PDB entry 8SG1 | electron microscopy, 2.94 A resolution | chains B and G of the 6 polymer chains in the assembly

[Chain B]
Protein: Guanine nucleotide-binding protein G(I)/G(S)/G(T) subunit beta-1
Source organism: Homo sapiens
UniProtKB: P62873 (GBB1_HUMAN); residue numbers follow UniProt; this construct covers 5-340
Chain sequence (336 residues; numbered 5 to 340; the number before each row is that of its first residue):
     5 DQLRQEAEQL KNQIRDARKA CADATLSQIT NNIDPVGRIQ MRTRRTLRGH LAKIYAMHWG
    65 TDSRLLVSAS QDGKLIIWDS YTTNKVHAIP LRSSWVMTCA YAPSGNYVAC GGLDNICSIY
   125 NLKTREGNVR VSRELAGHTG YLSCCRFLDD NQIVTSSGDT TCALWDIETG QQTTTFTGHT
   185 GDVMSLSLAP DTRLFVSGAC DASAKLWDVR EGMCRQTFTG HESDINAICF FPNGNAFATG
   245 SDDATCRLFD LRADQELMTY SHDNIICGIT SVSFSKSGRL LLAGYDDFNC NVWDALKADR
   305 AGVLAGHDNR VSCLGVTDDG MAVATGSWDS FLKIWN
UniProt features mapped onto this chain:
  - modified residue: H266 (Phosphohistidine)
  - natural variant: L30 (L30F: In MRD42; uncertain significance), R52 (R52G: In MRD42), G64 (G64V: In MRD42), D76 (D76E: In MRD42; D76G: In MRD42), G77 (G77S: In MRD42), K78 (K78R: In MRD42), I80 (I80N: In MRD42; I80T: In MRD42), H91 (H91R: In MRD42; uncertain significance), A92 (A92T: In MRD42), P94 (P94S: In MRD42), L95 (L95P: In MRD42), R96 (R96L: In MRD42), 5 further natural variant entries in UniProt

[Chain G]
Protein: Guanine nucleotide-binding protein G(I)/G(S)/G(O) subunit gamma-2
Source organism: Homo sapiens
UniProtKB: P59768 (GBG2_HUMAN); residues 9-62 here = UniProt positions 9-62
Chain sequence (54 residues; row label = number of the first residue in the row):
     9 IAQARKLVQQ LKMEANIDRI KVSKAAADLM AYCEAHAKED PLLTPVPASQ NPFR
Differences from the reference sequence: conflict Q17 (Glu in P59768), Q58 (Glu in P59768)

[Interface between chain B and chain G]
Contacting residue pairs - 70 pairs, chain B then chain G:
  Q6(B) - I9(G)
  Q6(B) - Q11(G)
  L7(B) - Q11(G)
  E10(B) - L15(G)
  A11(B) - L15(G)
  A11(B) - Q18(G)  hydrogen bond (backbone-side chain)
  L14(B) - L15(G)  hydrophobic
  L14(B) - Q18(G)
  L14(B) - L19(G)  hydrophobic
  K15(B) - Q18(G)
  I18(B) - E22(G)
  A24(B) - K29(G)
  C25(B) - R27(G)
  C25(B) - I28(G)  hydrogen bond (side chain-backbone)
  C25(B) - K29(G)
  C25(B) - V30(G)  hydrogen bond (backbone-backbone)
  A26(B) - V30(G)  hydrophobic
  D27(B) - K29(G)
  D27(B) - V30(G)
  D27(B) - S31(G)  hydrogen bond
  A28(B) - V30(G)
  L30(B) - A34(G)  hydrophobic
  I33(B) - S31(G)
  I33(B) - A34(G)  hydrophobic
  I33(B) - M38(G)  hydrophobic
  V40(B) - L51(G)  hydrophobic
  R48(B) - F61(G)
  R49(B) - P60(G)
  R49(B) - F61(G)
  R49(B) - R62(G)  hydrogen bond (side chain-backbone)
  Y85(B) - P60(G)
  Y85(B) - F61(G)  hydrophobic
  T181(B) - R13(G)
  M217(B) - M21(G)  hydrophobic
  C218(B) - Q17(G)  hydrogen bond (backbone-side chain)
  C218(B) - M21(G)
  R219(B) - M21(G)
  R219(B) - E22(G)
  Q220(B) - E22(G)
  T221(B) - E22(G)
  F235(B) - C41(G)  hydrophobic
  P236(B) - Y40(G)
  N237(B) - L37(G)
  D254(B) - A33(G)
  R256(B) - R27(G)
  R256(B) - I28(G)
  R256(B) - D36(G)  salt bridge
  A257(B) - I28(G)
  D258(B) - R27(G)  salt bridge
  Q259(B) - V30(G)
  L261(B) - V30(G)  hydrophobic
  L261(B) - L37(G)  hydrophobic
  S279(B) - D48(G)  hydrogen bond
  K280(B) - E47(G)
  S281(B) - Y40(G)
  S281(B) - H44(G)
  S281(B) - D48(G)  hydrogen bond
  S281(B) - L51(G)
  R283(B) - L51(G)
  L284(B) - L51(G)  hydrophobic
  L300(B) - C41(G)  hydrophobic
  D323(B) - P49(G)
  G324(B) - P49(G)
  G324(B) - L50(G)
  M325(B) - P49(G)  hydrophobic
  M325(B) - P60(G)
  A326(B) - F61(G)  hydrophobic
  V327(B) - L50(G)  hydrophobic
  N340(B) - N59(G)  hydrogen bond
  N340(B) - F61(G)
Other interface residues (no listed pair), chain B (59 interface residues in all): R8, Q17, A21, R22, T34, I37, I43, M45, S84, G182, A240, L252, G282, I338
Other interface residues (no listed pair), chain G (36 interface residues in all): A23, I25, D26, A45, Q58

[In short]
59 residues of chain B face 36 of chain G across their interface; the contacts include 9 hydrogen bonds and 2
salt bridges. Polar contacts include R256(B)-D36(G), D258(B)-R27(G) and A11(B)-Q18(G).
Here chain B is Guanine nucleotide-binding protein G(I)/G(S)/G(T) subunit beta-1 and chain G is Guanine
nucleotide-binding protein G(I)/G(S)/G(O) subunit gamma-2, both from Homo sapiens. Entry 8SG1 (Cryo-EM
structure of CMKLR1 signaling complex) was determined by electron microscopy.
